PDB entry 6VC2 | X-ray diffraction, 1.70 A resolution | chains A and C

[Chain A]
Protein: Nuclear receptor subfamily 5 group A member 2
From: Homo sapiens
UniProt: O00482 (NR5A2_HUMAN); numbering as in UniProt (aligned over 299-541)
Amino-acid sequence (245 residues; numbered 297 to 541; the number before each row is that of its first residue):
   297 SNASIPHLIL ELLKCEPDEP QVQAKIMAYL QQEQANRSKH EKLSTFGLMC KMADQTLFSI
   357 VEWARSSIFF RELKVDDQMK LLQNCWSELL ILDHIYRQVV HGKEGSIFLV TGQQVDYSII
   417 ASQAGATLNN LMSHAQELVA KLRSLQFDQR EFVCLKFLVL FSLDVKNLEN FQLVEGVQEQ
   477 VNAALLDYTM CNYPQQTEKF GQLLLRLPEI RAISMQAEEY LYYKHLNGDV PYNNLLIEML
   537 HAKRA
Unresolved in the structure: 297-299, 527-529, 539-541
Differences from the reference sequence: expression tag (297-298)
Small-molecule neighbours: ss-rjw100 (QU7; (1S,3aS,6aS)-5-hexyl-4-phenyl-3a-(1-phenylethenyl)-1,2,3,3a,6,6a-hexahydropentalen-1-ol): F342, M345, C346, M348, A349, W382, S383, L386, I387, H390, I403, L405, L424, L427, M428, A431, I509, S510, A513, E514, L517
UniProt features mapped onto this chain:
  - region: Y528 to K539 (AF-2)
  - binding site (a phospholipid derivative): G421 to L424, Y516, K520
  - mutagenesis: D314 (D314R: Decreased interaction with PPARGC1A; decreased ability to increase transcription of target genes), A324 (A324R: Does not affect interaction with PPARGC1A; does not affect ability to increase transcription of target genes), F342 (F342W: Reduced phospholipid binding. Strongly reduced transactivation; when associated with W-416), T352 (T352V: Reduced activation by the synthetic agonists RR-RJW100 and GSK8470), H390 (H390A: Reduced activation by the synthetic agonist GSK8470 without affecting activation by the synthetic agonist RR-RJW100), G398 (G398A: Decreased ability to activate transcription), I416 (I416W: Reduced phospholipid binding. Strongly reduced transactivation; when associated with W-342), G421 (G421A: Decreased ability to activate transcription)
From the paper describing this entry:
  - mutagenesis - T352V: abolished stability in response to RR-RJW100
  - mutagenesis - T352V: unchanged stability in response to ss-rjw100
  - mutagenesis - T352V: abolished signaling in response to RR-RJW100
  - mutagenesis - T352V, H390A: unchanged signaling in response to ss-rjw100
  - binding site for ss-rjw100: M345, S383
  - binding site for ss-rjw100: H390 (from molecular simulation)

[Chain C]
Protein: Nuclear receptor coactivator 2
UniProt: Q15596 (NCOA2_HUMAN); residues 740-754 here = UniProt positions 740-754
Amino-acid sequence (15 residues; each row starts with the number of its first residue):
   740 KENALLRYLL DKDDT
Unresolved in the structure: 740-741, 754

[Chain A / chain C interface]
Residue-residue contacts (25):
  F354(A) with L748(C), hydrophobic
  V357(A) with L745(C), hydrophobic; L748(C), hydrophobic; L749(C), hydrophobic
  R361(A) with L748(C), hydrogen bond (side chain-backbone); L749(C), hydrogen bond (side chain-backbone); D750(C); K751(C), hydrogen bond (side chain-backbone)
  V371(A) with D750(C)
  D372(A) with R746(C), salt bridge
  Q374(A) with L749(C)
  M375(A) with N742(C); L745(C), hydrophobic; R746(C); L749(C), hydrophobic
  Q379(A) with N742(C); L745(C)
  L531(A) with L744(C), hydrophobic; L748(C), hydrophobic
  E534(A) with N742(C); A743(C); L744(C), hydrogen bond (side chain-backbone)
  M535(A) with N742(C); L745(C), hydrophobic
  A538(A) with N742(C)
Other interface residues (no listed pair), chain A (15 interface residues in all): F366, L378, N530

[In short]
15 residues of chain A face 9 of chain C across their interface; the contacts include 4 hydrogen bonds and 1
salt bridge. Polar contacts include D372(A)-R746(C), R361(A)-L748(C) and R361(A)-L749(C). The paper reports a
binding site for ss-rjw100 at M345(A), S383(A) and H390(A); T352V of chain A abolishes stability in response
to RR-RJW100.
Here chain A is Nuclear receptor subfamily 5 group A member 2 (Homo sapiens) and chain C is Nuclear receptor
coactivator 2. Entry 6VC2 (LRH-1 bound to SS-RJW100 and a fragment of the Tif2 Coactivator) was determined by
X-ray diffraction.
